7MFX - chain A; structure by X-ray diffraction, 1.59 A resolution.

[Chain A]
Name: Retinol-binding protein 2
Source organism: Homo sapiens
Reference sequence: P50120 (RET2_HUMAN); residues 1-133 here correspond to UniProt positions 2-134 (UniProt number = residue number + 1)
Amino-acid sequence (133 residues; numbered 1 to 133; the number before each row is that of its first residue):
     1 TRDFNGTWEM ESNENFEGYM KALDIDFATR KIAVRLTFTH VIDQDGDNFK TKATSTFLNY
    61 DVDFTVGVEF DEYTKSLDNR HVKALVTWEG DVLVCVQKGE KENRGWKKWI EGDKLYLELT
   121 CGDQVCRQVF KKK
Sequence notes: engineered mutation Phe-4 (Gln5 in P50120), Phe-38 (Gln39 in P50120), His-40 (Lys41 in P50120), Ala-53 (Thr54 in P50120), Leu-58 (Arg59 in P50120), Lys-108 (Gln109 in P50120)
Covalent attachments: compound ZFJ linked to Lys-108
Residues lining bound ligands: ZFJ ((4aP)-N,N-diethyl-9,9-dimethyl-7-[(1E)-prop-1-en-1-yl]-9H-fluoren-2-amine): Phe-16, Tyr-19, Met-20, Ile-25, Thr-29, Ala-33, Phe-38, His-40, Ala-53, Leu-58, Tyr-60, Ser-76, Leu-77, Trp-106, Leu-117, Leu-119, Gln-128

[Summary]
Compound ZFJ is covalently linked to Lys-108.
Chain A is Retinol-binding protein 2 (Homo sapiens); the structure, The Crystal Structure of
Q108K:K40H:T53A:R58L:Q38F:Q4F Mutant of HCRBPII Bound with FR1 Chromophore Showing Excited State
Intermolecular ..., was determined by X-ray diffraction together with 7LSQ, 7MFY and 7MFZ from the same study.
